3A3U - chain A; structure by X-ray diffraction, 1.65 A resolution.

Chain A:
Protein: Menaquinone biosynthetic enzyme
From: Thermus thermophilus
UniProtKB: Q5SI12 (Q5SI12_THET8); residue numbers follow UniProt; this construct covers 1-272
Amino-acid sequence (272 residues; each row starts with the number of its first residue):
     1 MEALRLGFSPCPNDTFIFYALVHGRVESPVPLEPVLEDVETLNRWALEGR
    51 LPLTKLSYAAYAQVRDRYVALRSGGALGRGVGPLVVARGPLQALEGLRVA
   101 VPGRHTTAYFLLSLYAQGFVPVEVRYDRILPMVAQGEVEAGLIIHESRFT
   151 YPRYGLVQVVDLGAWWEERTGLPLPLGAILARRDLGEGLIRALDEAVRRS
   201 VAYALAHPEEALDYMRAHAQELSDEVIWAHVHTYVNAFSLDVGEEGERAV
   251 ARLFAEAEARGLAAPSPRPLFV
Disordered / not traced: 1-2
Metal / ion sites: K+: Phe-149 (together with polyethylene glycol fragment)
Small-molecule neighbours: polyethylene glycol fragment (7PE; 2-(2-(2-(2-(2-(2-ethoxyethoxy)ethoxy)ethoxy)ethoxy)ethoxy)ethanol): Arg-148, Phe-149, Tyr-151, Pro-152, Arg-153, Glu-225, Val-226, Ala-229
Swiss-Prot annotation at these positions:
  - active site: His-145 (Proton acceptor)
  - binding site (substrate): Lys-55 to Ser-57, Thr-107, Ala-108

Summary:
Bound to chain A: polyethylene glycol fragment. UniProt lists active-site residue His-145 and 5
substrate-binding residues.
Chain A is Menaquinone biosynthetic enzyme (Thermus thermophilus); the structure, Crystal structure of MqnD
(TTHA1568), a menaquinone biosynthetic enzyme from Thermus thermophilus HB8, was determined by X-ray
diffraction together with 2CZL from the same study.
